Entry 5CXA (X-ray diffraction, 1.30 A resolution); this record covers chain A.

== Chain A ==
Name: Macrophage metalloelastase
From: Homo sapiens
Notes: EC 3.4.24.65
Reference sequence: P39900 (MMP12_HUMAN); residue numbers follow UniProt; this construct covers 106-263
Amino-acid sequence (159 residues; numbered 105 to 263; the number before each row is that of its first residue):
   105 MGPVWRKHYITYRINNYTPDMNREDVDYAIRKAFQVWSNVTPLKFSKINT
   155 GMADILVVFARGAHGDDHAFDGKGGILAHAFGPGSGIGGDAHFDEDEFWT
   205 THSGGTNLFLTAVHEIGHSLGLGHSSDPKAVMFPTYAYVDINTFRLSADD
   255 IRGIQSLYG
Differences from the reference sequence: initiating methionine (105); engineered mutation Asp-171 (Phe in P39900), Ala-241 (Lys in P39900)
Swiss-Prot annotation at these positions:
  - active site: Glu-219
  - binding site (Ca(2+)): Asp-124, Asp-158, Asp-175, Gly-176, Gly-178, Ile-180, Gly-190, Gly-192, Asp-194, Asp-198, Glu-199, Glu-201
  - binding site (Zn(2+)): His-168, Asp-170, His-183, His-196, His-218, His-222, His-228
Metal / ion sites: Ca2+ site 1: Asp-124, Glu-199, Glu-201; Ca2+ site 2: Asp-158, Gly-190, Gly-192, Asp-194; Zn2+ site 1: His-168, Asp-170, His-183, His-196; Ca2+ site 3: Asp-175, Gly-176, Gly-178, Ile-180, Asp-198, Glu-201; Zn2+ site 2: His-218, His-222, His-228 (together with 55L)
Small-molecule neighbours: 55L ((R)-4-(((S)-1-(((S)-1-amino-4-carboxy-1-oxobutan-2-yl)amino)-4-carboxy-1-oxobutan-2-yl)amino)-3-((3-(3'-chloro-[1,1'-biphenyl]-4-yl)isoxazol-5-yl)methyl)-4-oxobutanoate): Gly-178, Gly-179, Ile-180, Leu-181, Ala-182, His-183, Leu-214, Thr-215, His-218, Glu-219, His-222, His-228, Pro-232, Lys-233, Ala-234, Val-235, Phe-237, Pro-238, Thr-239, Tyr-240, Ala-241, Val-243, Phe-248, Arg-249

== In short ==
Chain A binds compound 55L. Asp-124, Glu-199 and Glu-201 form the Ca2+ site 1. The Ca2+ site 2 is built by
Asp-158, Gly-190, Gly-192 and Asp-194. From UniProt: active-site residue Glu-219, 12 Ca2+-binding residues and
7 Zn2+-binding residues.
Chain A is Macrophage metalloelastase (Homo sapiens); the structure, Crystal structure of the catalytic domain
of Human MMP12 in complex with a carboxylate inhibitor related ..., was determined by X-ray diffraction,
deposited together with 5D2B, 5D3C and 5CZM.
